Entry 2YPV (X-ray diffraction, 1.80 A resolution); this record covers chains A and H of the 3 polymer chains in the assembly.

Chain A:
Protein: Lipoprotein
Organism: Neisseria meningitidis MC58
UniProtKB: Q6QCC2 (Q6QCC2_NEIME); residues 4-255 here correspond to UniProt positions 23-274 (UniProt number = residue number + 19)
Sequence (253 residues; numbered 4 to 256; the number before each row is that of its first residue):
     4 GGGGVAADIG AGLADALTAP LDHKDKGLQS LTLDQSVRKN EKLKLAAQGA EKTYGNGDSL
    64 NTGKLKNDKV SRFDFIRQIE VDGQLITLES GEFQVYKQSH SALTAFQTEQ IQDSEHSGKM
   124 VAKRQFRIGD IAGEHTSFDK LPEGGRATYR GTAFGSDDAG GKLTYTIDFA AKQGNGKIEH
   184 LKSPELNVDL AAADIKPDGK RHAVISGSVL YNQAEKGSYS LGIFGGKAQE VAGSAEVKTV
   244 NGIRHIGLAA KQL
Disordered / not traced: 4-14, 83-87, 115-122
Construct notes: expression tag (256)
From the paper describing this entry:
  - conformationally variable residues (loop rearrangement): A238 to I249
  - mutagenesis - R130L/N215G/E239T/N244E/H248E (>100-fold): decreased binding to mAb 12C1

Chain H:
Protein: Fab 12C1
Organism: Mus musculus
Notes: antibody fragment or engineered binder
Sequence (218 residues; each row starts with the number of its first residue):
     1 QVQLQESGPE LVKPGASVKI SCKASGYSFS DYNMSWVKQS NGKSLEWIGI IDPKYGTINY
    61 NQKFKGKATL TVDQASSTAY MQLNSLTSED SAVYYCVRDY YGSSYFDYWG QGTTLTVSSA
   121 KTTPPSVYPL APGCGDTTGS SVTLGCLVKG YFPESVTVTW NSGSLSSSVH TFPALLQSGL
   181 YTMSSSVTVP SSTWPSQTVT CSVAHPASST TVDKKLCR
Disordered / not traced: 135-137
Disulfides: C22-C96, C146-C201

Chain A / chain H interface:
Residue-residue contacts (25; chain A residue first):
  Y214(A) - Y55(H)
  N215(A) - Y55(H)  hydrogen bond
  A217(A) - K54(H)
  E218(A) - Y100(H)
  E218(A) - G102(H)
  K219(A) - D31(H)
  K219(A) - N33(H)
  K219(A) - D52(H)  salt bridge
  G220(A) - G102(H)
  S221(A) - G102(H)
  S221(A) - S103(H)
  E239(A) - S103(H)
  K241(A) - D99(H)  salt bridge
  K241(A) - Y101(H)  hydrogen bond (side chain-backbone)
  K241(A) - G102(H)
  K241(A) - S104(H)  hydrogen bond (side chain-backbone)
  K241(A) - Y105(H)
  T242(A) - Y105(H)  hydrogen bond (backbone-side chain)
  V243(A) - I50(H)
  V243(A) - D52(H)
  V243(A) - T57(H)
  V243(A) - N59(H)
  N244(A) - N59(H)  hydrogen bond
  G245(A) - Y105(H)  hydrogen bond (backbone-side chain)
  I246(A) - Y105(H)
Also at the interface, not in a pair above, chain H (18 interface residues in all): Y32, I51, I58
Interface features reported in the paper:
  - epitope / paratope residues, chain A: N215(A), K219(A), S221(A), A238(A), E239(A), K241(A), T242(A), V243(A), N244(A), I246(A)
  - hot spots on chain A (mutagenesis) - K241A: abolished binding to mAb 12C1

Summary:
14 residues of chain A and 18 residues of chain H are in contact, with 6 hydrogen bonds and 2 salt bridges.
Polar contacts include K219(A)-D52(H), K241(A)-D99(H) and N215(A)-Y55(H). The paper reports that
R130L/N215G/E239T/N244E/H248E of chain A reduce binding to mAb 12C1; epitope/paratope residues N215(A),
K219(A) and S221(A) among others.
Here chain A is Lipoprotein (Neisseria meningitidis MC58) and chain H is Fab 12C1 (Mus musculus). Entry 2YPV
(Crystal structure of the Meningococcal vaccine antigen factor H binding protein in complex with a
bactericidal ...) was determined by X-ray diffraction.
